8UCK - chains c and d of the 10 polymer chains in the assembly; structure by electron microscopy, 3.26 A resolution.

Chain c:
Molecule: Cytochrome c oxidase subunit 3
From: Komagataella pastoris
UniProtKB: F2R0J6 (F2R0J6_KOMPC); residue numbers follow UniProt; this construct covers 1-268
Sequence (268 residues; numbered 1 to 268; the number before each row is that of its first residue):
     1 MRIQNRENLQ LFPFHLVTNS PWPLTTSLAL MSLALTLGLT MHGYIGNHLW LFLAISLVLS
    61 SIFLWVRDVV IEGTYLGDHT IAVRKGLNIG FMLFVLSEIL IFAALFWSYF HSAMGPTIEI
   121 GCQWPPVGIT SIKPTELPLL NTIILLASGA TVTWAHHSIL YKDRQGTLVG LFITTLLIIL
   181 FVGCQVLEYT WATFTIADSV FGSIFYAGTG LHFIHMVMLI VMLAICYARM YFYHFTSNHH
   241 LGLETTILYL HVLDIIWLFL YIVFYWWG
Sequence notes: conflict Ile45 (Met in F2R0J6), Ile55 (Met in F2R0J6), Ile62 (Met in F2R0J6), Ile81 (Met in F2R0J6), Ile89 (Met in F2R0J6), Ile101 (Met in F2R0J6), Ile120 (Met in F2R0J6), Ile129 (Met in F2R0J6), Ile132 (Met in F2R0J6), Ile143 (Met in F2R0J6), Ile247 (Met in F2R0J6), Leu248 (Thr in F2R0J6)
Small-molecule neighbours:
  - phosphatidylethanolamine (PTY), molecule 1: His15, Val17, Leu30, Ile62, Trp65, Val66, Val69, Glu72, His79, Val83, Leu87, Gly90, Phe94
  - phosphatidylethanolamine (PTY), molecule 2: Leu59, Ile62, Phe63, Val66, Val69, Val70, Gly73, Thr74, His79, Leu87, Phe91, Met218, Val221, Met222, Ile225, Arg229, His234, Phe235, His239, His240, Leu241, Gly242

Chain d:
Molecule: Cytochrome c oxidase subunit 4
From: Komagataella pastoris
UniProtKB: F2QT92 (F2QT92_KOMPC); numbering as in UniProt (aligned over 44-160)
Sequence (117 residues; row label = number of the first residue in the row):
    44 QFKTATSIAE VEGLENLVGP GAKTGTVPTD LEQATGLERY ELLGKLEGIE VFDETPLEAV
   104 RKGTMKDPIL IDSYDDYRYV GCTGVPADSH NIEWLKPTTE KNARCWECGS VYKLNFL
Bound ions: Zn2+: Cys125, His133, Cys148, Cys151

Interface between chain c and chain d:
Residue-residue contacts - 46 pairs, chain c then chain d:
  Met1(c) - Tyr117(d)  hydrogen bond (backbone-side chain)
  Arg2(c) - Asp115(d)  salt bridge
  Ile3(c) - Tyr83(d)
  Ile3(c) - Ile92(d)  hydrophobic
  Asn5(c) - Val54(d)
  Asn5(c) - Glu55(d)
  Arg6(c) - Tyr83(d)
  Arg6(c) - Val94(d)  hydrogen bond (side chain-backbone)
  Arg6(c) - Phe95(d)
  Arg6(c) - Tyr117(d)
  Asn8(c) - Glu55(d)  hydrogen bond (side chain-backbone)
  Asn8(c) - Leu57(d)
  Gln10(c) - Leu80(d)
  Gln10(c) - Phe95(d)
  Leu11(c) - Phe95(d)
  Leu11(c) - Tyr117(d)  hydrophobic
  Phe12(c) - Leu80(d)
  Phe12(c) - Phe95(d)
  Pro13(c) - Phe95(d)  hydrophobic
  Gly73(c) - Glu81(d)
  Tyr75(c) - Thr78(d)  hydrogen bond (backbone-side chain)
  Leu76(c) - Thr78(d)  hydrogen bond (backbone-side chain)
  Leu76(c) - Gly79(d)
  Gly77(c) - Thr78(d)
  Gly77(c) - Gly79(d)  hydrogen bond (backbone-backbone)
  Gly77(c) - Leu80(d)  hydrogen bond (backbone-backbone)
  Gly77(c) - Glu81(d)
  Asp78(c) - Leu80(d)
  Asp78(c) - Glu81(d)  hydrogen bond (backbone-side chain)
  His79(c) - Glu81(d)  hydrogen bond (backbone-side chain)
  Thr80(c) - Leu80(d)
  Thr80(c) - Glu84(d)
  Ile81(c) - Glu84(d)
  Ile81(c) - Lys88(d)
  Lys162(c) - Thr72(d)
  Tyr233(c) - Thr67(d)
  Tyr233(c) - Gly68(d)  hydrogen bond (side chain-backbone)
  Tyr233(c) - Thr69(d)
  Tyr233(c) - Gln76(d)
  Phe235(c) - Pro71(d)
  Thr236(c) - Pro71(d)
  Thr236(c) - Thr72(d)
  Thr236(c) - Asp73(d)  hydrogen bond
  Thr236(c) - Gln76(d)
  Ser237(c) - Pro71(d)  hydrogen bond (backbone-backbone)
  Asn238(c) - Asp73(d)
Other interface residues (no listed pair), chain c (31 interface residues in all): Glu7, Leu9, Ile159, Asp163, Arg164, Met230, His239
Other interface residues (no listed pair), chain d (31 interface residues in all): Ile51, Gly56, Leu60, Lys66, Val70, Asp96, Arg121, Asn158, Leu160

Overview:
Chain c and chain d each contribute 31 residues to their interface; the contacts include 12 hydrogen bonds and
1 salt bridge. Polar pairs include Arg2(c)-Asp115(d), Met1(c)-Tyr117(d) and Arg6(c)-Val94(d). Chain c binds
phosphatidylethanolamine. Cys125(d), His133(d), Cys148(d) and Cys151(d) coordinate Zn2+.
Chain c is Cytochrome c oxidase subunit 3 and chain d is Cytochrome c oxidase subunit 4, both from
Komagataella pastoris; the structure, Komagataella pastoris Cytochrome c oxidase (9 subunits) in complex with
human VMAT2, was determined by electron microscopy.
